9D3N - chains F and J of the 10 polymer chains in the assembly; structure by electron microscopy, 3.00 A resolution.

[Chain F]
Molecule: Histone H4
Organism: Homo sapiens
UniProtKB: P62805 (H4_HUMAN); residues 24-102 here correspond to UniProt positions 25-103 (UniProt number = residue number + 1)
Amino-acid sequence (79 residues; each row starts with the number of its first residue):
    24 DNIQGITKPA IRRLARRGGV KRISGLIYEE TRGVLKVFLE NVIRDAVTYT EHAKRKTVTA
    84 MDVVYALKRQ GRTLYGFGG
Swiss-Prot annotation at these positions:
  - modified residue: Lys31 (N6-(2-hydroxyisobutyryl)lysine), Lys44 (N6-(2-hydroxyisobutyryl)lysine), Ser47 (Phosphoserine), Tyr51 (Phosphotyrosine), Lys59 (N6-(2-hydroxyisobutyryl)lysine), Lys77 (N6-(2-hydroxyisobutyryl)lysine), Lys79 (N6-(2-hydroxyisobutyryl)lysine), Thr80 (Phosphothreonine), Tyr88 (Phosphotyrosine), Lys91 (N6-(2-hydroxyisobutyryl)lysine)
  - cross-link (Glycyl lysine isopeptide (Lys-Gly)): Lys31 (interchain with G-Cter in SUMO2), Lys59 (interchain with G-Cter in SUMO2), Lys79 (interchain with G-Cter in SUMO2), Lys91 (interchain with G-Cter in SUMO2)

[Chain J]
Molecule: 5S rDNA (coding strand)
Organism: Xenopus borealis
Sequence (96 nucleotides; row label = number of the first residue in the row; numbers below 1 keep their minus sign (DT-47 is residue -47)):
   -47 TTCAGGGTGG TATGGCCGTA GGCGAGCACA AGGCTGACTT TTCCTCCCCT TGTGCTGCCT
    13 TCTGGGGGGG GCCCAGCTCC TCCCCATGCC AGGGTC

[Chain F / chain J interface]
Contacting residue pairs - 6 pairs, chain F then chain J:
  Thr30(F) - DT-13(J)  phosphate contact
  Thr30(F) - DG-12(J)  phosphate contact
  Pro32(F) - DT-13(J)  phosphate contact
  Pro32(F) - DG-12(J)  phosphate contact
  Arg36(F) - DT-13(J)  salt bridge to the phosphate
  Arg45(F) - DC-4(J)  sugar contact
Other interface residues (no listed pair), chain F (7 interface residues in all): Lys31, Ala33, Thr80
Other interface residues (no listed pair), chain J (5 interface residues in all): DG-24, DC-14

[Summary]
7 residues of chain F and 5 residues of chain J are in contact; the contacts include 1 salt bridge. The
salt-bridged pair is Arg36(F)-DT-13(J).
Here chain F is Histone H4 (Homo sapiens) and chain J is 5S rDNA (coding strand) (Xenopus borealis). Entry
9D3N (167-bp 5S rDNA nucleosome cross-linked with glutaraldehyde) was determined by electron microscopy,
deposited together with 9D3K, 9D3L, 9D3O, 9D3Q, 9D3R, 9D3S and 9D3T.
